8IQP - chains L and H; structure by X-ray diffraction, 1.76 A resolution.

# Chain L
Name: M9 vl-sarah
From: Mus musculus
Chain sequence (179 residues; each row starts with the number of its first residue; numbers below 1 keep their minus sign (Met-13 is residue -13)):
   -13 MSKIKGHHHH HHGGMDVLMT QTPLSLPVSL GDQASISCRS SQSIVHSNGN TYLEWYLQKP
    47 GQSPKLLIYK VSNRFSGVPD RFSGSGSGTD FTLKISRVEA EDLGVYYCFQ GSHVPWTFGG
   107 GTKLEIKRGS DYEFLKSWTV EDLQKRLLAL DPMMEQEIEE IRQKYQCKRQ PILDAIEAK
Unresolved in the structure: -13 to 0
Cystine bridges: Cys24-Cys94

# Chain H
Name: M9 vh-sarah
From: Mus musculus
Chain sequence (185 residues; row label = number of the first residue in the row; numbers below 1 keep their minus sign (Met-13 is residue -13)):
   -13 MSKIKGHHHH HHGGMEVQLV ESGGGLVKPG GSLKLSCAAS GFTFSSYAMS WVRQTPEKRL
    47 EWVATISSGG SYTYYPDSVK GRFTISRDNA KNTLYLQMSS LRSEDTAMYY CASAYDGSYY
   107 FDYWGQGTTV TVCSGSDYEF LKSWTVEDLQ KRLLALDPMM EQEIEEIRQK YQSKRQPILD
   167 AIEAK
Unresolved in the structure: -13 to 0
Cystine bridges: Cys23-Cys97

# How chain L and chain H interact
Contacting residue pairs - 102 pairs, chain L then chain H:
  Tyr38(L) - Gly103(H)  hydrogen bond (side chain-backbone)
  Tyr38(L) - Ser104(H)
  Glu40(L) - Tyr105(H)
  Glu40(L) - Tyr106(H)  hydrogen bond (side chain-backbone)
  Tyr42(L) - Phe107(H)  hydrogen bond (side chain-backbone)
  Tyr42(L) - Trp110(H)
  Gln44(L) - Gln40(H)  hydrogen bond
  Gln44(L) - Tyr96(H)
  Gln48(L) - Tyr96(H)
  Ser49(L) - Tyr96(H)
  Ser49(L) - Gly111(H)  hydrogen bond (side chain-backbone)
  Ser49(L) - Gln112(H)
  Pro50(L) - Trp110(H)
  Leu52(L) - Tyr105(H)  hydrophobic
  Leu52(L) - Phe107(H)
  Tyr55(L) - Ser104(H)
  Tyr55(L) - Tyr105(H)  hydrophobic
  Lys56(L) - Ser104(H)
  Phe61(L) - Tyr105(H)
  Phe61(L) - Asp108(H)
  Tyr93(L) - Gln40(H)  hydrogen bond
  Tyr93(L) - Lys44(H)  hydrogen bond (side chain-backbone)
  Tyr93(L) - Leu46(H)  hydrophobic
  Phe95(L) - Tyr106(H)  hydrophobic
  Phe95(L) - Phe107(H)  hydrophobic
  Gly97(L) - Tyr106(H)  hydrogen bond (backbone-side chain)
  Pro101(L) - Trp48(H)  hydrophobic
  Pro101(L) - Pro62(H)  hydrophobic
  Trp102(L) - Trp48(H)
  Trp102(L) - Thr51(H)
  Trp102(L) - Tyr106(H)  hydrophobic
  Phe104(L) - Leu46(H)
  Phe104(L) - Trp48(H)
  Phe104(L) - Phe107(H)  hydrophobic
  Tyr118(L) - Pro163(H)  hydrophobic
  Leu121(L) - Pro163(H)
  Leu121(L) - Ala167(H)  hydrophobic
  Lys122(L) - Lys171(H)
  Trp124(L) - Lys171(H)  hydrogen bond (backbone-side chain)
  Val126(L) - Ile168(H)  hydrophobic
  Val126(L) - Lys171(H)
  Leu129(L) - Ile164(H)
  Leu129(L) - Ala167(H)  hydrophobic
  Leu129(L) - Ile168(H)  hydrophobic
  Leu129(L) - Lys171(H)
  Arg132(L) - Ile164(H)
  Leu133(L) - Arg161(H)
  Leu133(L) - Ile164(H)  hydrophobic
  Leu133(L) - Leu165(H)  hydrophobic
  Leu136(L) - Tyr157(H)
  Leu136(L) - Lys160(H)
  Leu136(L) - Arg161(H)
  Leu136(L) - Ile164(H)  hydrophobic
  Asp137(L) - Arg161(H)  salt bridge
  Met139(L) - Tyr157(H)
  Met140(L) - Ile153(H)  hydrophobic
  Met140(L) - Arg154(H)
  Met140(L) - Tyr157(H)
  Glu143(L) - Ile153(H)
  Glu143(L) - Lys156(H)  salt bridge
  Glu143(L) - Tyr157(H)  hydrogen bond
  Ile144(L) - Ile150(H)  hydrophobic
  Ile144(L) - Ile153(H)  hydrophobic
  Ile144(L) - Arg154(H)
  Ile147(L) - Met146(H)  hydrophobic
  Ile147(L) - Glu149(H)
  Ile147(L) - Ile150(H)  hydrophobic
  Arg148(L) - Ile150(H)
  Gln149(L) - Thr115(H)
  Gln149(L) - Thr117(H)  hydrogen bond
  Lys150(L) - Glu149(H)  salt bridge
  Tyr151(L) - Leu142(H)  hydrophobic
  Tyr151(L) - Met145(H)  hydrogen bond (side chain-backbone)
  Tyr151(L) - Met146(H)  hydrophobic
  Tyr151(L) - Glu149(H)  hydrogen bond
  Gln152(L) - Leu12(H)
  Cys153(L) - Leu12(H)
  Cys153(L) - Thr117(H)
  Cys153(L) - Cys119(H)  hydrogen bond
  Cys153(L) - Asp123(H)
  Lys154(L) - Arg138(H)
  Lys154(L) - Leu142(H)
  Arg155(L) - Leu139(H)  hydrogen bond (side chain-backbone)
  Arg155(L) - Leu142(H)
  Arg155(L) - Asp143(H)  salt bridge
  Gln156(L) - Leu12(H)
  Pro157(L) - Asp123(H)
  Pro157(L) - Tyr124(H)  hydrophobic
  Pro157(L) - Leu127(H)
  Ile158(L) - Leu127(H)
  Ile158(L) - Leu135(H)
  Ile158(L) - Arg138(H)
  Ile158(L) - Leu139(H)  hydrophobic
  Leu159(L) - Leu139(H)  hydrophobic
  Asp160(L) - Tyr124(H)
  Ala161(L) - Leu127(H)  hydrophobic
  Ala161(L) - Leu135(H)  hydrophobic
  Ile162(L) - Leu135(H)  hydrophobic
  Ile162(L) - Gln136(H)
  Lys165(L) - Lys128(H)
  Lys165(L) - Trp130(H)  hydrogen bond (side chain-backbone)
  Lys165(L) - Val132(H)
Also at the interface, not in a pair above, chain L (52 interface residues in all): Gln130, Glu141, Gln142, Glu146
Also at the interface, not in a pair above, chain H (56 interface residues in all): Lys14, Val38, Glu47, Tyr60, Thr92, Tyr109, Thr131, Glu147

# Summary
The interface between chain L and chain H involves 52 residues on one side and 56 on the other, with 16
hydrogen bonds and 4 salt bridges. Polar pairs include Asp137(L)-Arg161(H), Glu143(L)-Lys156(H) and
Lys150(L)-Glu149(H).
Here chain L is M9 vl-sarah and chain H is M9 vh-sarah, both from Mus musculus. Entry 8IQP (Crystal structure
of Anti-PEG antibody M9 Fv-clasp fragment with PEG (co-crystallization with PEG3350)) was determined by X-ray
diffraction (same publication as 8IQQ, 8IQR and 8IQS).
